PDB entry 8EP9 | electron microscopy, 3.12 A resolution | chains A and F of the 60 polymer chains in the assembly

[Chain A (and F)]
Protein: Human Parvovirus 4
From: Human parvovirus 4
Notes: chain F of this document is another copy of the same molecule, construct and numbering; everything in this record applies to it too
UniProt: A7J3Q7 (A7J3Q7_9VIRU); residues 1-552 here correspond to UniProt positions 363-914 (UniProt number = residue number + 362)
Amino-acid sequence (552 residues; each row starts with the number of its first residue):
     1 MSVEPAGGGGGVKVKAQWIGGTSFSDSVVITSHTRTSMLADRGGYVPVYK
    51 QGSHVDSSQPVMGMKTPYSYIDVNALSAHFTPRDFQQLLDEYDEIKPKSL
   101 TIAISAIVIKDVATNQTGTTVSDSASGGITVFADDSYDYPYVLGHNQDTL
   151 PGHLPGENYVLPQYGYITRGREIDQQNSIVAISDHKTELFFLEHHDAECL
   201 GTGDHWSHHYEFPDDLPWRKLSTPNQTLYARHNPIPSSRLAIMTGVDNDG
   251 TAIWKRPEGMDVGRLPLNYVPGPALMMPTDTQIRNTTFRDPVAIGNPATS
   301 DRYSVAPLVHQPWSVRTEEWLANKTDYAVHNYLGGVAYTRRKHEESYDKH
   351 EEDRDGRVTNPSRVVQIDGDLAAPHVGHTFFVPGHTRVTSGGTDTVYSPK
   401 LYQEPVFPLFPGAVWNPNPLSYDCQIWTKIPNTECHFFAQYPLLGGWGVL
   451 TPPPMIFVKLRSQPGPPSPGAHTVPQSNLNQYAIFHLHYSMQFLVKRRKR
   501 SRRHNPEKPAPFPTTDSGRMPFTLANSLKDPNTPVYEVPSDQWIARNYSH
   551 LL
Unresolved in the structure: 1-14

[Interface between chain A and chain F]
Pairs across the interface - 62 pairs, chain A then chain F:
  Gly21(A) with Arg502(F)
  Thr22(A) with Arg500(F)
  Thr81(A) with Arg503(F); His504(F)
  Pro82(A) with His504(F); Pro506(F)
  Arg83(A) with Arg500(F); Arg503(F); His504(F); Asn505(F)
  Asp84(A) with Arg500(F), salt bridge
  Gln86(A) with Pro506(F); Glu507(F), hydrogen bond (side chain-backbone); Tyr548(F)
  Gln87(A) with Arg500(F)
  Asp90(A) with Tyr548(F), hydrogen bond
  Glu91(A) with Glu91(F)
  His153(A) with His504(F)
  Arg497(A) with Arg497(F)
  Arg500(A) with Thr22(F); Arg83(F); Asp84(F), salt bridge; Gln87(F)
  Arg502(A) with Gly21(F)
  Arg503(A) with Thr81(F); Arg83(F)
  His504(A) with Thr81(F); Pro82(F); Arg83(F); His153(F); Phe522(F); Tyr536(F)
  Asn505(A) with Arg83(F); Pro521(F); Phe522(F), hydrogen bond (side chain-backbone); Thr523(F)
  Pro506(A) with Pro82(F); Gln86(F); Phe512(F); Pro521(F); Phe522(F); Trp543(F), hydrophobic
  Glu507(A) with Gln86(F), hydrogen bond (backbone-side chain); Phe512(F)
  Lys508(A) with Phe512(F); Met520(F)
  Pro509(A) with Phe512(F)
  Phe512(A) with Pro506(F); Glu507(F); Lys508(F); Pro509(F)
  Met520(A) with Lys508(F)
  Pro521(A) with Asn505(F); Pro506(F)
  Phe522(A) with His504(F); Asn505(F), hydrogen bond (backbone-side chain); Pro506(F)
  Thr523(A) with Asn505(F)
  Tyr536(A) with His504(F)
  Trp543(A) with Pro506(F), hydrophobic
  Tyr548(A) with Gln86(F); Asp90(F), hydrogen bond
Also at the interface, not in a pair above, chain A (32 interface residues in all): Gly20, Phe24, Ser501
Also at the interface, not in a pair above, chain F (32 interface residues in all): Gly20, Phe24, Ser501

[Summary]
Chain A and chain F each contribute 32 residues to their interface; the contacts include 6 hydrogen bonds and
2 salt bridges. Polar contacts include Asp84(A)-Arg500(F), Gln86(A)-Glu507(F) and Asp90(A)-Tyr548(F).
Both chains are Human Parvovirus 4 (Human parvovirus 4). Entry 8EP9 (The capsid structure of Human Parvovirus
4) was determined by electron microscopy, deposited together with 8EP2.
